PDB entry 9UD9 | electron microscopy, 3.11 A resolution | chains B and C of the 6 polymer chains in the assembly

== Chain B ==
Molecule: Na(+)-translocating NADH-quinone reductase subunit B
Organism: Vibrio cholerae O395
Notes: EC 7.2.1.1
UniProt: A5F5X0 (NQRB_VIBC3); residues 1-415 here = UniProt positions 1-415
Chain sequence (415 residues; each row starts with the number of its first residue):
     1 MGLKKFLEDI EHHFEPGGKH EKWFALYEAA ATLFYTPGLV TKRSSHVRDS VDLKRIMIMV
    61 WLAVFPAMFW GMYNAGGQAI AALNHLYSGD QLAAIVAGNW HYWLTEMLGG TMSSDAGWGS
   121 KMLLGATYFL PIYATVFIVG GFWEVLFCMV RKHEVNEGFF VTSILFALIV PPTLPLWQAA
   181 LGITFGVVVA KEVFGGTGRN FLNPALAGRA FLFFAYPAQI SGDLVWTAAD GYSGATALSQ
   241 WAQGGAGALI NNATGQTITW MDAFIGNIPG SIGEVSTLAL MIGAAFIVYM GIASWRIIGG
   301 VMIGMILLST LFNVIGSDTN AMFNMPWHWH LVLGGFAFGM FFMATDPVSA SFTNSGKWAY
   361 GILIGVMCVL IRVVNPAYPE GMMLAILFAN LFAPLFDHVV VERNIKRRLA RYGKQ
Not modelled in the structure: 1-26, 414-415
Residues lining bound ligands:
  - FMN (flavin mononucleotide), molecule 1: I169, R209, F213, W226, T236, A237, L238, S239, P269, G270, S271, E274, G334, G335, F338, G339, M343, Y378, P379, E380, G381, M382, M383, L384
  - FMN, molecule 2: F213, F214, P217, S221, G222, D223, A377, Y378
  - riboflavin (RBF): I56, M57, V60, G158, V161, T162, L165, K191, G196, T197, G198, N200, L202, N203, P204, A205, I292, F342, M343, T345, D346, P347, V348, S349
Swiss-Prot annotation at these positions:
  - modified residue: T236 (FMN phosphoryl threonine)
  - mutagenesis: F185 (F185A: Decreases riboflavin content), W226 (W226L: Decreases riboflavin content)

== Chain C ==
Molecule: Na(+)-translocating NADH-quinone reductase subunit C
Organism: Vibrio cholerae O395
Notes: EC 7.2.1.1
UniProt: A5F5Y7 (NQRC_VIBC3); residue numbers follow UniProt; this construct covers 1-257
Chain sequence (257 residues; numbered 1 to 257; the number before each row is that of its first residue):
     1 MASNNDSIKK TLFVVIALSL VCSIIVSAAA VGLRDKQKEN AALDKQSKIL QVAGIEAKGS
    61 KQIVELFNKS IEPRLVDFNT GDFVEGDAAN YDQRKAAKEA SESIKLTAEQ DKAKIQRRAN
   121 VGVVYLVKDG DKTSKVILPV HGNGLWSMMY AFVAVETDGN TVSGLTYYEQ GETPGLGGEV
   181 ENPAWRAQWV GKKLFDENHK PAIKIVKGGA PQGSEHGVDG LSGATLTSNG VQNTFDFWLG
   241 DMGFGPFLTK VRDGGLN
Not modelled in the structure: 1-5, 257
Residues lining bound ligands: FMN (flavin mononucleotide): L145, W146, E172, T173, L176, G177, K207, G223, A224, T225, L226, T227
Swiss-Prot annotation at these positions:
  - modified residue: T225 (FMN phosphoryl threonine)
  - mutagenesis: H216 (H216L: Decrease in FMN binding), T225 (T225L: Loss of FMN binding)

== Chain B / chain C interface ==
Contacting residue pairs (6):
  P217(B) with L176(C), hydrophobic
  D223(B) with K207(C), salt bridge
  L224(B) with S222(C)
  P376(B) with L226(C)
  A377(B) with W146(C), hydrophobic
  Y378(B) with W146(C)
Other interface residues (no listed pair), chain B (7 interface residues in all): A218
Other interface residues (no listed pair), chain C (6 interface residues in all): L145

== In short ==
The interface between chain B and chain C involves 7 residues on one side and 6 on the other, with 1 salt
bridge. Its one salt-bridged contact is D223(B)-K207(C). One flavin mononucleotide molecule is bound between
chain B and chain C.
Chain B is Na(+)-translocating NADH-quinone reductase subunit B and chain C is Na(+)-translocating
NADH-quinone reductase subunit C, both from Vibrio cholerae O395; the structure, Cryo-EM structure of
Na+-translocating NADH-ubiquinone oxidoreductase from Vibrio cholerae reduced by NADH, in the absence of ...,
was determined by electron microscopy together with 9U5G, 9UD3, 9UD4, 9UD5, 9UD6, 9UD8 and 4 further entries
from the same study.
